PDB entry 3R30 | X-ray diffraction, 3.20 A resolution | chain A

Chain A:
Name: MAP kinase-activated protein kinase 2
From: Homo sapiens
Notes: EC 2.7.11.1; fragment: Kinase domain
Reference sequence: P49137 (MAPK2_HUMAN); numbering as in UniProt (aligned over 46-364)
Amino-acid sequence (319 residues; numbered 46 to 364; the number before each row is that of its first residue):
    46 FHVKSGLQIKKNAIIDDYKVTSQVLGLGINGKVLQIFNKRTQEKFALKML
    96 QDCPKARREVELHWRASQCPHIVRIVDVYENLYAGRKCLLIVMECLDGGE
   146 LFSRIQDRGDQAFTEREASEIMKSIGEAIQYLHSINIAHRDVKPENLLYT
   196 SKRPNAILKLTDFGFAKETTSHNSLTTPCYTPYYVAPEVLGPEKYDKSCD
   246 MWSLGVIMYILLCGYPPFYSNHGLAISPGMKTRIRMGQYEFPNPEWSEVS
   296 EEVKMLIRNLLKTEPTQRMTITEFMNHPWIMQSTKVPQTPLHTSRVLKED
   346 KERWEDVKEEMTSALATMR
Disordered / not traced: 75, 153-158, 216-231, 236-240, 266-273, 346-364
Small-molecule neighbours: CD2 (1-(2-aminoethyl)-3-[2-(quinolin-3-yl)pyridin-4-yl]-1H-pyrazole-5-carboxylic acid): Leu-70, Gly-73, Val-78, Ala-91, Lys-93, Met-138, Glu-139, Cys-140, Leu-141, Asp-142, Gly-144, Glu-190, Asn-191, Leu-193, Thr-206, Asp-207
Swiss-Prot annotation at these positions:
  - region: Ser-328 to Arg-364 (Autoinhibitory helix)
  - motif: Met-356 to Arg-364 (Nuclear export signal (NES))
  - active site: Asp-186 (Proton acceptor)
  - binding site (ATP): Leu-70 to Val-78, Lys-93
  - binding site (staurosporine): Glu-139 to Leu-141
  - modified residue: Thr-222 (Phosphothreonine), Ser-272 (Phosphoserine), Ser-328 (Phosphoserine), Thr-334 (Phosphothreonine)
  - cross-link: Lys-353 (Glycyl lysine isopeptide (Lys-Gly) (interchain with G-Cter in SUMO))
  - mutagenesis: Lys-93 (K93R: Kinase defective mutant, abolishes activity), Asp-207 (D207A: Kinase defective mutant, abolishes activity), Thr-222 (T222A: Strong decrease in kinase activity; T222D: Mimicks phosphorylation state, leading to slight increase of basal kinase activity ...), Ser-272 (S272A: Strong decrease in kinase activity; S272D: Mimicks phosphorylation state, leading to slight increase of basal kinase activity), Thr-334 (T334A: Slight decrease in kinase activity; T334D/E: Mimicks phosphorylation state, leading to elevated basal kinase activity ...), Lys-353 (K353R: Induces decreased sumoylation and increase in protein kinase activity)

Overview:
Bound to chain A: compound CD2. UniProt lists active-site residue Asp-186, 10 ATP-binding residues, 3
staurosporine-binding residues and 6 mutagenesis sites.
Chain A is MAP kinase-activated protein kinase 2 (Homo sapiens); the structure, MK2 kinase bound to Compound
2, was determined by X-ray diffraction together with 3R1N, 3R2B and 3R2Y from the same study.
